Entry 3H1K (X-ray diffraction, 3.48 A resolution); this record covers chains B and I of the 20 polymer chains in the assembly.

[Chain B]
Protein: Mitochondrial ubiquinol-cytochrome-C reductase complex core protein 2
Organism: Gallus gallus
Notes: EC 1.10.2.2
Chain sequence (441 residues; each row starts with the number of its first residue; numbers below 1 keep their minus sign (Ser-1 is residue -1)):
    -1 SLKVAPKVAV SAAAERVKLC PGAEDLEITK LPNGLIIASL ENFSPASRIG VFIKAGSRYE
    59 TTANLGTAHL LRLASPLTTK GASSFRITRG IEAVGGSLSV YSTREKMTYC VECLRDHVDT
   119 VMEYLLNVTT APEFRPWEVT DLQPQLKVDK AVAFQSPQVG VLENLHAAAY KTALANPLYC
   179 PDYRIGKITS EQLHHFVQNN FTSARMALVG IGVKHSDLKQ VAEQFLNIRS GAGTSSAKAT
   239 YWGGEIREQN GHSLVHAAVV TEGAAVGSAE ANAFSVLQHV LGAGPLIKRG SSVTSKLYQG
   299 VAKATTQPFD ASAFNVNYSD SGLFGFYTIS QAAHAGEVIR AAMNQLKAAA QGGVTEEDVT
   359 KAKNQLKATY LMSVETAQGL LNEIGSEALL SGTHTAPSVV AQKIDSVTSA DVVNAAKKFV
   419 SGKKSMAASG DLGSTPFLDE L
Disordered / not traced: -1 to 13

[Chain I]
Protein: Cytochrome b-c1 complex subunit Rieske, mitochondrial
Organism: Gallus gallus
Notes: EC 1.10.2.2; fragment: sequence database residues 1-76
UniProt: Q5ZLR5 (UCRI_CHICK); residues 47-78 here correspond to UniProt positions 45-76 (UniProt number = residue number - 2)
Chain sequence (47 residues; each row starts with the number of its first residue; note: 4 numbers in that range are skipped by the numbering (no residue carries them; nothing is unmodelled there); X marks 15 residues of unknown identity (built as UNK)):
    28 XXXXXXXXXX XXXXX
    47 RPLLCRESMS GRSARRDLVA GISLNAPASV RY
Disordered / not traced: 78

[Chain B / chain I interface]
Contacting residue pairs (46):
  Arg70(B) - Ile68(I)
  Gly94(B) - Asn71(I)
  Ser95(B) - Leu70(I)
  Ser95(B) - Asn71(I)
  Leu96(B) - Ser69(I)
  Leu96(B) - Leu70(I)  hydrogen bond (backbone-backbone)
  Ser97(B) - Ile68(I)
  Ser97(B) - Ser69(I)
  Val98(B) - Ala66(I)
  Val98(B) - Gly67(I)
  Val98(B) - Ile68(I)  hydrogen bond (backbone-backbone)
  Tyr99(B) - Ala66(I)
  Tyr99(B) - Gly67(I)
  Tyr99(B) - Ser75(I)
  Ser100(B) - Ala66(I)  hydrogen bond (backbone-backbone)
  Asp147(B) - Ile68(I)
  Asp147(B) - Ala74(I)
  Gln156(B) - Arg77(I)  hydrogen bond (side chain-backbone)
  Leu160(B) - Asp63(I)
  Leu160(B) - Leu64(I)  hydrophobic
  Leu176(B) - Leu64(I)
  Leu176(B) - Ala66(I)  hydrophobic
  Tyr177(B) - Ala66(I)
  Tyr177(B) - Val76(I)
  Arg287(B) - Glu53(I)
  Gly288(B) - Glu53(I)
  Thr304(B) - Arg52(I)  hydrogen bond (backbone-side chain)
  Pro306(B) - Leu50(I)
  Pro306(B) - Cys51(I)
  Pro306(B) - Arg52(I)
  Phe307(B) - Arg52(I)
  Asp308(B) - Arg58(I)
  Asp308(B) - Ser59(I)  hydrogen bond
  Ala309(B) - Ser59(I)
  Ser310(B) - Ser59(I)
  Phe312(B) - Ala60(I)  hydrophobic
  Phe312(B) - Arg62(I)
  Phe312(B) - Asp63(I)
  Asn313(B) - Arg62(I)
  Val314(B) - Arg62(I)
  Val314(B) - Asp63(I)
  Tyr325(B) - Ser59(I)  hydrogen bond (backbone-side chain)
  Tyr325(B) - Ala60(I)  hydrophobic
  Ile327(B) - Met55(I)  hydrophobic
  Ile327(B) - Arg58(I)
  Ile327(B) - Ser59(I)
Other interface residues (no listed pair), chain B (41 interface residues in all): Leu71, Ile89, Glu90, Thr101, Val150, Gln153, Ser154, Val157, Glu161, Ser251, Leu252, Pro283, Tyr296, Gln305, Tyr316
Other interface residues (no listed pair), chain I (25 interface residues in all): Leu49, Ser56, Gly57, Val65

[Overview]
Chain B and chain I form an interface of 41 and 25 residues respectively; the contacts include 7 hydrogen
bonds. Polar contacts include Gln156(B)-Arg77(I), Thr304(B)-Arg52(I) and Asp308(B)-Ser59(I).
Here chain B is Mitochondrial ubiquinol-cytochrome-C reductase complex core protein 2 and chain I is
Cytochrome b-c1 complex subunit Rieske, mitochondrial, both from Gallus gallus. Entry 3H1K (Chicken cytochrome
BC1 complex with ZN++ and an iodinated derivative of kresoxim-methyl bound) was determined by X-ray
diffraction.
